8BGB - chain AAA; structure by X-ray diffraction, 1.70 A resolution.

[Chain AAA]
Protein: Histidine kinase
From: Geobacillus thermodenitrificans
Notes: EC 2.7.13.3
UniProtKB: A4IPE6 (A4IPE6_GEOTN); residues 33-161 here = UniProt positions 33-161
Amino-acid sequence (131 residues; numbered 31 to 161; the number before each row is that of its first residue):
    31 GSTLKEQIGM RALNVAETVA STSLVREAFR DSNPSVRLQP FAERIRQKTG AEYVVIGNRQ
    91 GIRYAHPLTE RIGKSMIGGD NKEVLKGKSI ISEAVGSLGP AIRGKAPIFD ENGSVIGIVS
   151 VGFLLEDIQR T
Unresolved in the structure: 31
Sequence notes: expression tag (31-32); variant Ser53 (Pro in A4IPE6)
Residues lining bound ligands: citrate anion (FLC): Tyr83, Val85, Arg93, His96, Met106, Ile107, Asp110, Gly126, Ser127, Leu128, Gly129, Arg133, Lys135, Ser150
From the paper describing this entry:
  - conformationally variable residues (order/disorder transition): Gly152 to Ile158
  - mutagenesis - R93A: decreased binding to citrate anion (citing earlier work)
  - mutagenesis - R93A: unchanged signaling (citing earlier work)

[In short]
Ligands of chain AAA: citrate anion. The paper reports that R93A reduces binding to citrate anion;
conformational variability at Gly152.
Chain AAA is Histidine kinase (Geobacillus thermodenitrificans); the structure, Structure of the citrate-bound
extracytoplasmic PAS domain of histidine kinase CitA from Geobacillus thermodenitrificans, was determined by
X-ray diffraction (same publication as 8BIY).
